PDB entry 4JK1 | X-ray diffraction, 3.90 A resolution | chains C and X of the 6 polymer chains in the assembly

Chain C:
Molecule: Escherichia coli RNA polymerase beta subunit
From: Escherichia coli
Notes: EC 2.7.7.6
UniProt: P0A8V2 (RPOB_ECOLI); residues 1-1342 here = UniProt positions 1-1342
Sequence (1342 residues; row label = number of the first residue in the row):
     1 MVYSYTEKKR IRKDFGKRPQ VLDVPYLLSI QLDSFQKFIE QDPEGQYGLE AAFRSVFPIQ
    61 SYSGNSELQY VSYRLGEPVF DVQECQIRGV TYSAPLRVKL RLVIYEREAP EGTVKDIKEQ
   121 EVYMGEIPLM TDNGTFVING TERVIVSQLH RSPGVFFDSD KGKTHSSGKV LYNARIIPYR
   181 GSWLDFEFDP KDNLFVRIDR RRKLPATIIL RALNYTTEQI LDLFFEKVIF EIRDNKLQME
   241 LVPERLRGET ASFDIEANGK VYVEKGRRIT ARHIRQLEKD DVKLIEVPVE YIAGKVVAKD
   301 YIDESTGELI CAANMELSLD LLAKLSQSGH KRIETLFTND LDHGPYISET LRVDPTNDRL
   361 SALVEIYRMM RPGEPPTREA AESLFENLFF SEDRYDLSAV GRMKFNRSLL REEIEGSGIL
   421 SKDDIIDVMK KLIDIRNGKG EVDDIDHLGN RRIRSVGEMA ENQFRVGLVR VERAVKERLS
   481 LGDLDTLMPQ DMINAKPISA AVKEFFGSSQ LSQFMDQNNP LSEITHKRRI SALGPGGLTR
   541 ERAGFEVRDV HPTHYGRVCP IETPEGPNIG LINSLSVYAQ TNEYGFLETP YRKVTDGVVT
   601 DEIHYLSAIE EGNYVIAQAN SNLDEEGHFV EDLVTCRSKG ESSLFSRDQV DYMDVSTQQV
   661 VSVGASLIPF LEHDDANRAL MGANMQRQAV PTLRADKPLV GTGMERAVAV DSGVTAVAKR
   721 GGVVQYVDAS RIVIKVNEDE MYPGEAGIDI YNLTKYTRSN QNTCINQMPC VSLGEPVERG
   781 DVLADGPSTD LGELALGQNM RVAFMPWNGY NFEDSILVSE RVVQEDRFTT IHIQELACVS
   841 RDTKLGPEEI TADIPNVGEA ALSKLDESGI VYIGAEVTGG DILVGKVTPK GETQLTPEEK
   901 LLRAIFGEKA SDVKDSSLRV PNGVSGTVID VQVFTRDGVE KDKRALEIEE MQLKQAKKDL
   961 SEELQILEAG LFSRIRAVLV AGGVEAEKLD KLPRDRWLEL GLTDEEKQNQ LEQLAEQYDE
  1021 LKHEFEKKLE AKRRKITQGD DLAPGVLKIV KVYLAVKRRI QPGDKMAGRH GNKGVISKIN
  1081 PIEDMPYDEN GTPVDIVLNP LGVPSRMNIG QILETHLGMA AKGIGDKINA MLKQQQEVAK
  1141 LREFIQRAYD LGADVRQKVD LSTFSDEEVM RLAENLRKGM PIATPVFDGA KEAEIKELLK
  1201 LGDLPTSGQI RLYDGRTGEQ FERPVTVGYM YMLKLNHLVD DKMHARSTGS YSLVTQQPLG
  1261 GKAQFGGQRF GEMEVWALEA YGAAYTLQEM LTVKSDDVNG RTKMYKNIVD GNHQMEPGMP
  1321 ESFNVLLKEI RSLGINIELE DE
Unresolved in the structure: 1-7
UniProt features mapped onto this chain:
  - modified residue (N6-acetyllysine): Lys1022, Lys1200
  - mutagenesis: Ile561 (I561S: Resistant to antibiotics salinamide A and B), Ile569 (I569S: Resistant to antibiotics salinamide A and B), Ala665 (A665E: Resistant to antibiotics salinamide A and B), Asp675 (D675A/G: Resistant to antibiotics salinamide A and B), Asn677 (N677H/K: Resistant to antibiotics salinamide A and B), Leu680 (L680M: Resistant to antibiotics salinamide A and B), Glu813 (E813K: Disrupts the enzyme's active center)

Chain X:
Molecule: Escherichia coli RNA polymerase sigma70 subunit
From: Escherichia coli
UniProt: P00579 (RPOD_ECOLI); numbering as in UniProt (aligned over 1-613)
Sequence (613 residues; each row starts with the number of its first residue):
     1 MEQNPQSQLK LLVTRGKEQG YLTYAEVNDH LPEDIVDSDQ IEDIIQMIND MGIQVMEEAP
    61 DADDLMLAEN TADEDAAEAA AQVLSSVESE IGRTTDPVRM YMREMGTVEL LTREGEIDIA
   121 KRIEDGINQV QCSVAEYPEA ITYLLEQYDR VEAEEARLSD LITGFVDPNA EEDLAPTATH
   181 VGSELSQEDL DDDEDEDEED GDDDSADDDN SIDPELAREK FAELRAQYVV TRDTIKAKGR
   241 SHATAQEEIL KLSEVFKQFR LVPKQFDYLV NSMRVMMDRV RTQERLIMKL CVEQCKMPKK
   301 NFITLFTGNE TSDTWFNAAI AMNKPWSEKL HDVSEEVHRA LQKLQQIEEE TGLTIEQVKD
   361 INRRMSIGEA KARRAKKEMV EANLRLVISI AKKYTNRGLQ FLDLIQEGNI GLMKAVDKFE
   421 YRRGYKFSTY ATWWIRQAIT RSIADQARTI RIPVHMIETI NKLNRISRQM LQEMGREPTP
   481 EELAERMLMP EDKIRKVLKI AKEPISMETP IGDDEDSHLG DFIEDTTLEL PLDSATTESL
   541 RAATHDVLAG LTAREAKVLR MRFGIDMNTD YTLEEVGKQF DVTRERIRQI EAKALRKLRH
   601 PSRSEVLRSF LDD
Unresolved in the structure: 1-5, 65-94, 155-211, 610-613
UniProt features mapped onto this chain:
  - DNA-binding region: Leu573 to Ala592 (H-T-H motif)
  - region: Arg584 to Arg599 (Interaction with anti-sigma factors)
  - motif: Asp403 to Gln406 (Interaction with polymerase core subunit RpoC)
  - site: Arg562 (Interaction with anti-sigma factors)
  - mutagenesis: Ala553 (A553D: Disrupts the interaction with Escherichia phage lambda antitermination protein Q), Arg596 (R596D/E: 2-fold reduction in activation of class II Crp-dependent promoters)

Chain C / chain X interface:
Pairs across the interface (69; chain C residue first):
  Val122(C) - Gln472(X)
  Tyr123(C) - Leu471(X)
  Tyr123(C) - Gln472(X)  hydrogen bond (backbone-side chain)
  Tyr123(C) - Gly475(X)
  Lys163(C) - Tyr21(X)
  Arg197(C) - Asp29(X)  salt bridge
  Arg201(C) - Asp29(X)
  Arg201(C) - Val36(X)
  Arg202(C) - Asp29(X)
  Arg202(C) - Ile35(X)
  Lys203(C) - Asp29(X)
  Lys203(C) - His30(X)
  Arg368(C) - Glu33(X)
  Arg368(C) - Asp34(X)  salt bridge
  Met369(C) - Ile35(X)
  Pro372(C) - Asp34(X)
  Pro372(C) - Ile35(X)
  Pro372(C) - Val36(X)  hydrophobic
  Gly373(C) - Arg99(X)  hydrogen bond (backbone-side chain)
  Pro375(C) - Arg99(X)
  Arg478(C) - Arg468(X)
  Gln490(C) - Gln472(X)
  Gln490(C) - Glu473(X)  hydrogen bond
  Asp491(C) - Arg468(X)  salt bridge
  Asp491(C) - Gln469(X)
  Ile493(C) - Gln472(X)  hydrogen bond (backbone-side chain)
  Asn494(C) - Arg468(X)
  Asn494(C) - Leu471(X)
  Asn494(C) - Gln472(X)
  Ala495(C) - Gln472(X)  hydrogen bond (backbone-side chain)
  Lys496(C) - Leu471(X)
  Pro897(C) - Gly564(X)
  Pro897(C) - Ile565(X)  hydrophobic
  Glu898(C) - Leu540(X)
  Glu898(C) - Arg541(X)
  Glu898(C) - Thr544(X)
  Glu898(C) - Ile565(X)
  Glu899(C) - Leu540(X)
  Leu901(C) - Leu559(X)  hydrophobic
  Leu901(C) - Phe563(X)  hydrophobic
  Leu902(C) - Leu540(X)  hydrophobic
  Leu902(C) - Ser604(X)
  Leu902(C) - Leu607(X)  hydrophobic
  Leu902(C) - Arg608(X)
  Ala904(C) - Phe563(X)  hydrophobic
  Ala904(C) - Leu595(X)
  Ile905(C) - Leu595(X)  hydrophobic
  Ile905(C) - Leu598(X)  hydrophobic
  Ile905(C) - Arg599(X)  hydrogen bond (backbone-side chain)
  Phe906(C) - Ser604(X)
  Phe906(C) - Glu605(X)
  Arg936(C) - Arg495(X)
  Thr1248(C) - Pro531(X)
  Ser1250(C) - Glu524(X)  hydrogen bond
  Tyr1251(C) - Glu524(X)
  Tyr1251(C) - Asp525(X)  hydrogen bond (backbone-backbone)
  Tyr1251(C) - Leu528(X)  hydrophobic
  Ser1252(C) - Ile523(X)
  Ser1252(C) - Asp525(X)
  Leu1253(C) - Ile523(X)  hydrogen bond (backbone-backbone)
  Leu1253(C) - Asp525(X)
  Val1254(C) - Gly520(X)
  Gln1256(C) - Leu528(X)
  Leu1259(C) - Asp521(X)
  Thr1302(C) - Ser534(X)
  Tyr1305(C) - Pro531(X)
  Tyr1305(C) - Leu532(X)
  Tyr1305(C) - Ala535(X)  hydrophobic
  Lys1306(C) - Ser534(X)
Other interface residues (no listed pair), chain C (44 interface residues in all): Met124, Asp842, Asn856, Lys900, Arg1301
Other interface residues (no listed pair), chain X (45 interface residues in all): Lys499, Met507, Phe522, Leu548, Asp566, Ser609

Summary:
Chain C and chain X form an interface of 44 and 45 residues respectively; the contacts include 9 hydrogen
bonds and 3 salt bridges. Polar pairs include Arg197(C)-Asp29(X), Arg368(C)-Asp34(X) and Asp491(C)-Arg468(X).
From UniProt: 7 mutagenesis sites on chain C; 2 mutagenesis sites on chain X.
Chain C is Escherichia coli RNA polymerase beta subunit and chain X is Escherichia coli RNA polymerase sigma70
subunit, both from Escherichia coli; the structure, X-ray crystal structure of Escherichia coli sigma70
holoenzyme in complex with Guanosine tetraphosphate (ppGpp), was determined by X-ray diffraction together with
4JK2 from the same study.
